PDB entry 8SS6 | electron microscopy, 3.01 A resolution | chains A and B of the 6 polymer chains in the assembly

# Chain A (and B)
Protein: Glutamate receptor 2, Voltage-dependent calcium channel gamma-5 subunit chimera
Organism: Rattus norvegicus
Notes: chain B of this document is another copy of the same molecule, construct and numbering; everything in this record applies to it too
UniProt: chimeric construct of P19491, Q8VHW8: residues 10-826 from P19491 (GRIA2_RAT), isoform P19491-2 positions 25-841 (UniProt number = residue number + 15); residues 832-1035 from Q8VHW8 positions 4-207 (UniProt number = residue number - 828)
Sequence (1026 residues; numbered 10 to 1035; the number before each row is that of its first residue):
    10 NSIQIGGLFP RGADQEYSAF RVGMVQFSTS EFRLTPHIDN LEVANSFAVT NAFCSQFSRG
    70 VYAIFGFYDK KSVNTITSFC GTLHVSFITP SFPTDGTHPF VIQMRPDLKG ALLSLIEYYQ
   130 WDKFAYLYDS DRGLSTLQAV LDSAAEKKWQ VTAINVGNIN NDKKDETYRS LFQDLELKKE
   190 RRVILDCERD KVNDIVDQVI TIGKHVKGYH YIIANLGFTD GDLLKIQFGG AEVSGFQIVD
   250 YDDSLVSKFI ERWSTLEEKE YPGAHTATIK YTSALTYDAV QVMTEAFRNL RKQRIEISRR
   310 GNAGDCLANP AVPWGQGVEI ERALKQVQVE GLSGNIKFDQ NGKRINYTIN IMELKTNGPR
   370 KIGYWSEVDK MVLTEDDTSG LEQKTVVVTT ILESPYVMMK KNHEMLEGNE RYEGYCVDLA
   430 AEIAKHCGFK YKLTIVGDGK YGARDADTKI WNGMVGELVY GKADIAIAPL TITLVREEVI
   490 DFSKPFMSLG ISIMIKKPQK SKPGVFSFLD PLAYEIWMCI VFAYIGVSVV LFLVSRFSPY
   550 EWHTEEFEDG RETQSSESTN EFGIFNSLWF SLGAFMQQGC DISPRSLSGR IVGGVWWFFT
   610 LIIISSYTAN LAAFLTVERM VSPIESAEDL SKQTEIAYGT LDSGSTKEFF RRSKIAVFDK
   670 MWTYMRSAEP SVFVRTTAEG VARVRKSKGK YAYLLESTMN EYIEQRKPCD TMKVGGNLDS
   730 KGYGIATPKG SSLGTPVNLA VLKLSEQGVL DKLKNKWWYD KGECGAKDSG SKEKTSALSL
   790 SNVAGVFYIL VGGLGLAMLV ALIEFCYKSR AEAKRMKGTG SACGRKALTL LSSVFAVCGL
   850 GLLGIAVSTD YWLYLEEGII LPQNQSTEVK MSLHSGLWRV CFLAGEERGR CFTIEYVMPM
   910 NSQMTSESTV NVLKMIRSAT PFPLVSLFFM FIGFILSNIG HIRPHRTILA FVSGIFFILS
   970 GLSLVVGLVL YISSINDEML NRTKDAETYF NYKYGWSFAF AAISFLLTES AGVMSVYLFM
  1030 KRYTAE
Disordered / not traced: 549-568, 776-783, 821-832, 908-918, 1035 (chain B: 550-568, 776-781, 818-1035)
Cystine bridges: Cys63-Cys315, Cys718-Cys773, Cys890-Cys900
Construct notes: conflict Glu241 (Asn256 in P19491), Leu382 (Val397 in P19491), Glu384 (Gly405 in P19491), Asp385 (Asn406 in P19491), Gln392 (Asn413 in P19491), Ser754 (Asn775 in P19491), Val758 (Leu779 in P19491); linker (827-831)
Small-molecule neighbours:
  - 6ZP (2-(6'-oxo-1'-phenyl[1',6'-dihydro[2,3'-bipyridine]]-5'-yl)benzonitrile): Ser510, Lys511, Pro512, Ser516, Phe517, Asp519, Pro520, Tyr616, Asn619, Leu620, Phe623, Leu624, Leu787, Asn791, Val792
  - spermidine (SPD): Gln586, Gly588, Cys589
  - ZK1 ({[7-morpholin-4-yl-2,3-dioxo-6-(trifluoromethyl)-3,4-dihydroquinoxalin-1(2H)-yl]methyl}phosphonic acid): Glu402, Tyr405, Tyr450, Pro478, Leu479, Thr480, Arg485, Gly653, Ser654, Thr686, Glu705, Thr707, Met708, Tyr732
Swiss-Prot annotation at these positions:
  - glycosylation: Asn355 (N-linked (GlcNAc...) asparagine)

# Interface between chain A and chain B
Contacting residue pairs (150; chain A residue first):
  Asn54(A) with Ser87(B)
  Ser55(A) with Asn83(B); Thr84(B); Ser87(B)
  Phe56(A) with Ser87(B), hydrogen bond (backbone-side chain); Phe88(B), hydrophobic; Thr91(B); Ala320(B), hydrophobic
  Thr59(A) with Phe88(B); Leu316(B)
  Asn60(A) with Leu316(B); Asn318(B), hydrogen bond
  Cys63(A) with Leu316(B), hydrophobic
  Lys80(A) with Asn83(B)
  Asn83(A) with Ser55(B), hydrogen bond (backbone-side chain); Lys80(B)
  Thr84(A) with Thr84(B), hydrogen bond
  Ser87(A) with Asn54(B), hydrogen bond; Ser55(B), hydrogen bond (side chain-backbone); Phe56(B), hydrogen bond (side chain-backbone)
  Phe88(A) with Ser55(B); Phe56(B), hydrophobic; Thr59(B)
  Thr91(A) with Phe56(B)
  Tyr137(A) with Gln147(B)
  Ser139(A) with Gln147(B)
  Leu143(A) with Gln147(B)
  Gln147(A) with Tyr137(B); Leu143(B); Asn164(B)
  Leu150(A) with Leu150(B), hydrophobic; Ala162(B)
  Asp151(A) with Ala162(B); Ile163(B); Asn164(B)
  Ala154(A) with Asp183(B); Lys187(B)
  Thr161(A) with Ala154(B)
  Ala162(A) with Leu150(B)
  Ile163(A) with Asp151(B)
  Asn164(A) with Gln147(B); Asp151(B), hydrogen bond (backbone-side chain)
  Leu186(A) with Ala154(B); Glu155(B); Lys157(B), hydrogen bond (backbone-side chain)
  Lys187(A) with Lys157(B); Trp158(B)
  Cys315(A) with Phe56(B)
  Leu316(A) with Thr59(B); Asn60(B); Cys63(B), hydrophobic
  Asp519(A) with Ala786(B)
  Pro520(A) with Leu787(B), hydrogen bond (backbone-backbone)
  Leu521(A) with Leu787(B), hydrophobic
  Ala522(A) with Ala786(B); Leu787(B), hydrogen bond (backbone-backbone)
  Glu524(A) with Leu789(B)
  Ile525(A) with Leu787(B); Ser788(B); Leu789(B), hydrophobic; Val792(B), hydrophobic
  Cys528(A) with Leu789(B), hydrophobic; Phe796(B)
  Ala532(A) with Leu799(B), hydrophobic
  Gly535(A) with Leu803(B)
  Val536(A) with Leu799(B), hydrophobic; Leu803(B), hydrophobic
  Val539(A) with Leu803(B), hydrophobic
  Val543(A) with Ala806(B); Ala810(B), hydrophobic
  Ser547(A) with Glu813(B), hydrogen bond
  Pro548(A) with Lys817(B)
  Ala583(A) with Gln587(B), hydrogen bond (backbone-side chain)
  Gln586(A) with Gln587(B)
  Ser592(A) with Trp578(B), hydrogen bond; Asp590(B)
  Pro593(A) with Trp578(B)
  Arg594(A) with Phe574(B)
  Leu596(A) with Phe574(B), hydrophobic
  Ser597(A) with Ala806(B); Ala810(B); Glu813(B), hydrogen bond
  Arg599(A) with Phe574(B), hydrogen bond (side chain-backbone); Asn575(B), hydrogen bond; Trp578(B)
  Ile600(A) with Gly802(B); Leu805(B), hydrophobic
  Val601(A) with Leu803(B), hydrophobic
  Gly603(A) with Leu581(B)
  Val604(A) with Leu799(B)
  Trp605(A) with Leu799(B), hydrophobic
  Trp606(A) with Trp578(B), hydrophobic; Gly582(B); Met585(B), hydrophobic; Gln587(B)
  Phe607(A) with Phe517(B), hydrophobic; Met585(B), hydrophobic
  Phe608(A) with Val795(B), hydrophobic; Phe796(B), hydrophobic; Leu799(B), hydrophobic
  Leu610(A) with Met585(B), hydrophobic; Ile613(B), hydrophobic
  Ile611(A) with Tyr616(B); Val795(B), hydrophobic
  Ile612(A) with Val792(B), hydrophobic
  Ser614(A) with Tyr616(B); Thr617(B), hydrogen bond; Leu620(B)
  Ser615(A) with Leu620(B); Leu787(B)
  Ala618(A) with Thr617(B); Leu620(B), hydrophobic; Ala621(B)
  Asn619(A) with Leu624(B); Thr784(B); Ser785(B); Ala786(B); Leu787(B)
  Ala622(A) with Leu624(B); Thr625(B); Thr784(B), hydrogen bond (backbone-side chain)
  Phe623(A) with Thr784(B)
  Thr625(A) with Thr625(B)
  Val626(A) with Thr625(B); Glu782(B); Lys783(B); Thr784(B)
  Glu627(A) with Lys783(B)
  Met629(A) with Thr625(B)
  Thr643(A) with Ala775(B)
  Thr672(A) with Asp769(B)
  Ile964(A) with Met807(B), hydrophobic
  Leu971(A) with Val800(B), hydrophobic; Leu803(B), hydrophobic
  Val975(A) with Val800(B), hydrophobic
  Val978(A) with Ala793(B), hydrophobic; Tyr797(B), hydrophobic
  Leu979(A) with Tyr797(B)
  Ile981(A) with Leu789(B), hydrophobic
  Ser982(A) with Ser790(B), hydrogen bond (backbone-side chain)
  Asn985(A) with Ser788(B); Ser790(B)
  Asp986(A) with Lys511(B); Pro512(B); Ser790(B), hydrogen bond
  Leu989(A) with Lys509(B)
  Asn990(A) with Gln508(B), hydrogen bond
  Arg991(A) with Gln508(B), hydrogen bond (backbone-side chain)
  Thr992(A) with Asp719(B)
  Lys993(A) with Gln508(B)
Also at the interface, not in a pair above, chain A (104 interface residues in all): Lys79, Leu92, Glu155, Lys157, Asp314, Ala317, Ile529, Leu542, Gly582, Gly588, Ser595, Gly602, Thr609, Thr617, Ala621, Ser676, Leu968, Val974
Also at the interface, not in a pair above, chain B (90 interface residues in all): Lys79, Leu92, Ser139, Leu146, Thr161, Asp314, Cys315, Phe584, Gln586, Lys697, Pro717, Lys770, Ile798, Val809

# Overview
Chain A and chain B form an interface of 104 and 90 residues respectively; the contacts include 23 hydrogen
bonds. Among the polar pairs are Phe56(A)-Ser87(B), Asn60(A)-Asn318(B) and Asn83(A)-Ser55(B). Ligands of chain
A: compound 6ZP, compound ZK1 and spermidine.
Both chains are Glutamate receptor 2, Voltage-dependent calcium channel gamma-5 subunit chimera (Rattus
norvegicus). Entry 8SS6 (Structure of AMPA receptor GluA2 complex with auxiliary subunits TARP gamma-5 and
cornichon-2 bound to competitive ...) was determined by electron microscopy, deposited together with 8SS2,
8SS3, 8SS4, 8SS7, 8SSA and 8SSB.
